Entry 4V1A (electron microscopy, 3.40 A resolution); this record covers chains a and w of the 23 polymer chains in the assembly.

Chain a:
Name: Mitoribosomal protein ML37, MRPL37
Source organism: Sus scrofa
Chain sequence (423 residues; each row starts with the number of its first residue):
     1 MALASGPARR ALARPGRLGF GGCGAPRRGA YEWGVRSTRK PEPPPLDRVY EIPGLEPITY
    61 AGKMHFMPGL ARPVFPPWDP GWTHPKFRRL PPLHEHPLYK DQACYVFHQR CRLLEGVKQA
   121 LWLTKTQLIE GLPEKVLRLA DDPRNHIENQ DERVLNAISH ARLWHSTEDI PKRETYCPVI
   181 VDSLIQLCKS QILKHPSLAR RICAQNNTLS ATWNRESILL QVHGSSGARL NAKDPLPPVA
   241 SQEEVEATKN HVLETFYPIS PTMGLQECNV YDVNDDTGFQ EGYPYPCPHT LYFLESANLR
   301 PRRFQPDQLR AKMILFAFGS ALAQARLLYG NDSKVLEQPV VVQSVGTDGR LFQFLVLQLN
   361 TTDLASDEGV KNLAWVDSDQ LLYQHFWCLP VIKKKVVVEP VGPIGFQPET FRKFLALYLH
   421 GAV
Unresolved in the structure: 1-29, 423

Chain w:
Name: Mitoribosomal protein ML65, MRPS30
Source organism: Sus scrofa
Chain sequence (433 residues; numbered 1 to 433; the number before each row is that of its first residue):
     1 MAAARCRRFP LRGAGLSLHT AAKAAVTAPE VTGPDVPATP VARYPPIVAS LTAKSKAARQ
    61 RRVEQWQATV HAAKSVDEKL RILTKMQFMK YVVYPQTFAL NADNWYQSFT KTVFLSGLPP
   121 TPAKLEPEPT LDITALREAV CDCLLQEHFF LRRKKRAPVI QDREAIASPF LDQLVASLTG
   181 LLSVHNPVLA AAALDCKRPV HFFWLRGEEI IPRGHRKGRV DALRYQINDK PHNQIRISRQ
   241 LPEFVPLDYS IPIEVPVMSC KPDKLPLFKR QYENTIFIGS KTADPLCYGH TQFHLLPDKL
   301 KREKLLKQNC ADQIEVVFRA NAIASLFAWT GAQAMYQGFW SEADVTRPFV SQGVITDGKY
   361 FSFFCYQLNT LALTAQADQN NPRKNICWGT QSKPLYETIE DNNVKGFNDD VLLQLVQFLL
   421 NRPKEDKSQL LEN
Unresolved in the structure: 1-39, 427-433

How chain a and chain w interact:
Residue-residue contacts - 57 pairs, chain a then chain w:
  R153(a) with A190(w); A191(w)
  N156(a) with P285(w)
  H160(a) with R198(w), hydrogen bond; S280(w); D284(w), salt bridge
  L163(a) with K281(w)
  W164(a) with F277(w); S280(w); K281(w), hydrogen bond (backbone-backbone); A283(w); D284(w); P285(w)
  H165(a) with R198(w); F277(w); G279(w)
  S166(a) with F277(w); K281(w)
  T167(a) with H201(w); E273(w); T275(w)
  E168(a) with K281(w)
  D182(a) with C196(w)
  Q186(a) with L194(w)
  S190(a) with A190(w)
  I192(a) with G180(w)
  L193(a) with S183(w); V184(w)
  A199(a) with L181(w), hydrophobic
  I202(a) with Q146(w); Q173(w)
  C203(a) with Q146(w); Q173(w), hydrogen bond (backbone-side chain)
  A204(a) with Q146(w)
  Q205(a) with L151(w); R153(w), hydrogen bond (backbone-side chain)
  N207(a) with L151(w)
  T208(a) with R152(w), hydrogen bond (side chain-backbone); R153(w); K154(w), hydrogen bond (side chain-backbone)
  K233(a) with E138(w), salt bridge
  D276(a) with R152(w), salt bridge
  G278(a) with F150(w); L151(w); R152(w), hydrogen bond (backbone-backbone)
  F279(a) with F150(w); L151(w), hydrophobic
  Q280(a) with F149(w); F150(w), hydrogen bond (backbone-backbone); R152(w), hydrogen bond
  E281(a) with F150(w)
  G282(a) with F150(w)
  Y283(a) with Q146(w); F150(w), hydrophobic
  P284(a) with D142(w); F150(w)
  Y285(a) with D142(w), hydrogen bond
Also at the interface, not in a pair above, chain a (34 interface residues in all): D169, N206, T277
Also at the interface, not in a pair above, chain w (33 interface residues in all): C143, T179, P187, A192

Summary:
34 residues of chain a face 33 of chain w across their interface, with 10 hydrogen bonds and 3 salt bridges.
Among the polar pairs are H160(a)-D284(w), K233(a)-E138(w) and D276(a)-R152(w).
Chain a is Mitoribosomal protein ML37, MRPL37 and chain w is Mitoribosomal protein ML65, MRPS30, both from Sus
scrofa; the structure, Structure of the large subunit of the mammalian mitoribosome, part 2 of 2, was
determined by electron microscopy.
